PDB entry 6KSM | X-ray diffraction, 2.23 A resolution | chains A and B

[Chain A (and B)]
Protein: Lipase 2
Source organism: Staphylococcus aureus
Notes: EC 3.1.1.3; chain B of this document is another copy of the same molecule, construct and numbering; everything in this record applies to it too
UniProtKB: A0A0U1MWF9 (A0A0U1MWF9_STAAU); residues -1 to 394 here correspond to UniProt positions 295-690 (UniProt number = residue number + 296)
Sequence (408 residues; numbered -13 to 394; the number before each row is that of its first residue; numbers below 1 keep their minus sign (Met-13 is residue -13)):
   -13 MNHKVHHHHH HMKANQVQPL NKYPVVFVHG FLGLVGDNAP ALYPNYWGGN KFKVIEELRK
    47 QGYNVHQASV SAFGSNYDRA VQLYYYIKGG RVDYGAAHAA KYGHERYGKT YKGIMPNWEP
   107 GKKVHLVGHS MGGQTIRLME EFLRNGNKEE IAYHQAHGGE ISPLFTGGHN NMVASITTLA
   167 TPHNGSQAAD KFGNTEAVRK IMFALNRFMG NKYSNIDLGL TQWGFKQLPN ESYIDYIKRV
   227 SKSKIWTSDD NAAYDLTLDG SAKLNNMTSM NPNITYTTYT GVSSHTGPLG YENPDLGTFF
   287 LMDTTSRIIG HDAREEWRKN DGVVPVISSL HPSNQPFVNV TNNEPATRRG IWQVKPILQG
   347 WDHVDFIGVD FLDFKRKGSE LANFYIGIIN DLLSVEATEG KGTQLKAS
Unresolved in the structure: -13 to 3, 386-394
Differences from the reference sequence: expression tag (-13 to -2); variant Gln68 (Glu364 in A0A0U1MWF9)
Glycans and other covalent adducts: compound DH9 linked to Ser116
Bound ions: Zn2+: His84, His90, Asp236; Ca2+: Gly283, Asp348, Asp351, Asp356, Asp359
Small-molecule neighbours: DH9 ((2S,3S,5S)-5-[(N-formyl-L-leucyl)oxy]-2-hexyl-3-hydroxyhexadecanoic acid): Gly16, Phe17, Leu18, Gly19, Tyr29, Tyr32, His115, Met117, Ala166, Pro168, Ser172, Ala174, Ala175, Phe178, Gly179, Leu242, Leu287, Thr290, Val309, Val310, His349, Val350, Ile353
What the authors report for this chain:
  - binding site for DH9: Phe17, Leu18, Tyr29, Pro30, Tyr32, His115, Ser116, Met117, Pro168, Ala174, Phe178, Leu242, Phe285, Leu287, Thr290, Val309, Val310, His349, Val350, Ile353, Val355, Phe357
  - mutagenesis - S116A: abolished catalytic activity on PNPB

[Interface between chain A and chain B]
Pairs across the interface (2):
  Phe286(A) - Leu358(B)  hydrophobic
  Leu358(A) - Phe286(B)  hydrophobic
Interface residues without a listed pair, chain A (5 interface residues in all): Leu282, Phe357, Phe360
Interface residues without a listed pair, chain B (7 interface residues in all): Leu282, Asp289, Arg293, Phe357, Phe360

[In short]
The interface between chain A and chain B involves 5 residues on one side and 7 on the other. Compound DH9 is
covalently linked to Ser116(A). His84(A), His90(A) and Asp236(A) coordinate Zn2+. The paper reports a binding
site for DH9 at Phe17(A), Leu18(A) and Tyr29(A) among others; S116A of chain A abolishes catalytic activity on
PNPB.
Chain A and chain B are both Lipase 2 (Staphylococcus aureus); the structure, Staphylococcus aureus lipase
-Orlistat complex, was determined by X-ray diffraction together with 6KSL from the same study.
